Entry 5WHA (X-ray diffraction, 2.04 A resolution); this record covers chains B and C of the 3 polymer chains in the assembly.

[Chain B (and C)]
Protein: miniprotein 225-11
From: synthetic construct
Notes: chain C of this document is another copy of the same molecule, construct and numbering; everything in this record applies to it too
Sequence (35 residues; numbered -2 to 32; the number before each row is that of its first residue; numbers below 1 keep their minus sign (Gly-2 is residue -2)):
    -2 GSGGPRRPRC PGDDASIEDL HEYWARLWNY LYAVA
Not modelled in the structure: -2 to 2 (chain C: -2 to 1)
Bound ions: Ca2+: Ala32 (shared with 1 residue of chain A; 1 residue of chain F)

[Chain B / chain C interface]
Contacting residue pairs (29; chain B residue first):
  Arg4(B) - Gly9(C)
  Arg4(B) - Asp10(C)  salt bridge
  Arg4(B) - Ala12(C)  hydrogen bond (side chain-backbone)
  Arg4(B) - Leu17(C)
  Cys7(B) - Cys7(C)  disulfide
  Cys7(B) - Pro8(C)  hydrogen bond (side chain-backbone)
  Pro8(B) - Tyr20(C)
  Asp10(B) - Arg4(C)
  Ala12(B) - Arg4(C)  hydrogen bond (backbone-side chain)
  Ile14(B) - Tyr27(C)  hydrophobic
  Ile14(B) - Leu28(C)  hydrophobic
  Leu17(B) - Leu24(C)
  Leu17(B) - Tyr27(C)  hydrophobic
  Leu17(B) - Leu28(C)  hydrophobic
  His18(B) - Leu28(C)
  Tyr20(B) - Cys7(C)
  Tyr20(B) - Tyr20(C)  hydrophobic
  Tyr20(B) - Leu24(C)  hydrophobic
  Trp21(B) - Trp21(C)  hydrogen bond (side chain-backbone)
  Trp21(B) - Leu24(C)  hydrophobic
  Trp21(B) - Trp25(C)
  Leu24(B) - Leu17(C)
  Leu24(B) - Trp21(C)  hydrophobic
  Trp25(B) - Trp21(C)
  Leu28(B) - Ile14(C)
  Leu28(B) - Leu17(C)
  Leu28(B) - His18(C)
  Leu28(B) - Trp21(C)  hydrophobic
  Val31(B) - Ile14(C)  hydrophobic
Also at the interface, not in a pair above, chain B (16 interface residues in all): Ser13, Tyr27
Also at the interface, not in a pair above, chain C (16 interface residues in all): Val31
Disulfides between the chains: Cys7(B)-Cys7(C)

[Summary]
Chain B and chain C each contribute 16 residues to their interface, with 1 disulfide bond, 4 hydrogen bonds
and 1 salt bridge. Among the polar pairs are Arg4(B)-Asp10(C), Arg4(B)-Ala12(C) and Cys7(B)-Pro8(C).
Chain B and chain C are both miniprotein 225-11 (synthetic construct); the structure, KRas G12V, bound to GDP
and miniprotein 225-11, was determined by X-ray diffraction together with 5WHB, 5WHE, 5WLB, 5WPL and 5WPM from
the same study.
